PDB entry 5AFY | X-ray diffraction, 1.12 A resolution | chains H and L of the 3 polymer chains in the assembly

# Chain H
Name: Prothrombin
Organism: Homo sapiens
Notes: EC 3.4.21.5
UniProtKB: P00734 (THRB_HUMAN); the construct lacks a stretch of the UniProt sequence and is renumbered around it, so the offset changes along the chain: 16-36 = UniProt 364-384; 37-60 = UniProt 386-409; 61-77 = UniProt 419-435; 78-97 = UniProt 437-456; 7 more segments
Amino-acid sequence (258 residues; row label = number of the first residue in the row; note: 3 numbers in that range are skipped by the numbering (no residue carries them; nothing is unmodelled there); a row labelled like 60A-60I holds insertion residues (60A, then the next letters in order)):
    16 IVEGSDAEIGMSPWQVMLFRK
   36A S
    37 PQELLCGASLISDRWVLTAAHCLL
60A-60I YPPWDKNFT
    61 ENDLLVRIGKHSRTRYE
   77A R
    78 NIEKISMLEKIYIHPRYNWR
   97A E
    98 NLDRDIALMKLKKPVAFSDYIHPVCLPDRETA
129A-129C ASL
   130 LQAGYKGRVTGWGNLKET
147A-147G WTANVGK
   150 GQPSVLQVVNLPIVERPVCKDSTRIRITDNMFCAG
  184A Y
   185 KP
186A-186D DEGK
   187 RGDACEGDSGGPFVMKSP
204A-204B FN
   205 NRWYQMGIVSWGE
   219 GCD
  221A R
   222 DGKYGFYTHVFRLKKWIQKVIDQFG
Disordered / not traced: 147A-147G
Disulfides: Cys42-Cys58, Cys168-Cys182, Cys191-Cys220
Glycans and other covalent adducts: N-acetylglucosamine (NAG) linked to Asn60G
Ion coordination: Na+ site 1: Lys169, Thr172, Phe204A; Na+ site 2: Arg221A, Lys224
Ligand contacts: 3-chloro-benzamide (WCE): Asp189, Ala190, Cys191, Glu192, Ser195, Val213, Ser214, Trp215, Gly216, Gly219, Cys220, Gly226, Phe227, Tyr228
Curated features (UniProtKB/Swiss-Prot):
  - region: Ala183 to Val200 (High affinity receptor-binding region which is also known as the TP508 peptide)
  - active site (Charge relay system): His57, Asp102, Ser195
  - glycosylation: Asn60G (N-linked (GlcNAc...) (complex) asparagine)

# Chain L
Name: Prothrombin
Organism: Homo sapiens
Notes: EC 3.4.21.5
UniProtKB: P00734 (THRB_HUMAN); residues 1-14 here correspond to UniProt positions 336-349 (UniProt number = residue number + 335)
Amino-acid sequence (29 residues; row label = number of the first residue in the row; a row labelled like 14A-14K holds insertion residues (14A, then the next letters in order)):
    1C E
    1B A
    1A D
     1 CGLRPLFEKKSLED
14A-14K KTERELLESYI
    15 D

# How chain H and chain L interact
Inter-chain disulfides: Cys122(H)-Cys1(L)
Pairs across the interface (59):
  Glu23(H) - Phe7(L)
  Glu23(H) - Asp14(L)
  Glu23(H) - Lys14A(L)  hydrogen bond (side chain-backbone)
  Ile24(H) - Leu6(L)
  Ile24(H) - Phe7(L)
  Gly25(H) - Arg4(L)
  Gly25(H) - Phe7(L)
  Met26(H) - Arg4(L)  hydrogen bond (backbone-side chain)
  Met26(H) - Phe7(L)  hydrophobic
  Met26(H) - Asp14(L)
  Pro28(H) - Arg4(L)
  Trp29(H) - Gly2(L)
  Trp29(H) - Arg4(L)
  Ser115(H) - Pro5(L)
  Asp116(H) - Pro5(L)
  Asp116(H) - Leu6(L)
  His119(H) - Asp1A(L)  salt bridge
  His119(H) - Leu3(L)  hydrogen bond (side chain-backbone)
  His119(H) - Pro5(L)
  Pro120(H) - Cys1(L)
  Pro120(H) - Gly2(L)  hydrogen bond (backbone-backbone)
  Val121(H) - Cys1(L)
  Cys122(H) - Cys1(L)  disulfide
  Cys122(H) - Gly2(L)
  Gly133(H) - Ser14I(L)
  Tyr134(H) - Ser14I(L)
  Tyr134(H) - Tyr14J(L)  hydrophobic
  Tyr134(H) - Ile14K(L)  hydrogen bond (side chain-backbone)
  Lys135(H) - Glu14E(L)  salt bridge
  Lys135(H) - Leu14F(L)
  Lys135(H) - Ser14I(L)  hydrogen bond (backbone-side chain)
  Lys135(H) - Tyr14J(L)  hydrogen bond (backbone-side chain)
  Gly136(H) - Leu14F(L)
  Arg137(H) - Arg4(L)
  Arg137(H) - Asp14(L)  salt bridge
  Arg137(H) - Thr14B(L)  hydrogen bond
  Arg137(H) - Glu14C(L)
  Asn159(H) - Thr14B(L)  hydrogen bond
  Asn159(H) - Glu14E(L)  hydrogen bond
  Asn159(H) - Leu14F(L)
  Tyr184A(H) - Glu14E(L)  hydrogen bond
  Met201(H) - Tyr14J(L)
  Lys202(H) - Glu8(L)  salt bridge
  Lys202(H) - Glu14C(L)  salt bridge
  Lys202(H) - Tyr14J(L)
  Pro204(H) - Leu14G(L)  hydrophobic
  Pro204(H) - Tyr14J(L)
  Asn205(H) - Leu3(L)
  Asn205(H) - Glu8(L)
  Arg206(H) - Cys1(L)  hydrogen bond (side chain-backbone)
  Arg206(H) - Asp1A(L)
  Arg206(H) - Ala1B(L)  hydrogen bond (side chain-backbone)
  Arg206(H) - Gly2(L)
  Arg206(H) - Leu3(L)
  Trp207(H) - Gly2(L)  hydrogen bond (backbone-backbone)
  Trp207(H) - Arg4(L)
  Trp207(H) - Glu8(L)  hydrogen bond
  Trp207(H) - Asp14(L)
  Trp207(H) - Leu14F(L)  hydrophobic
Other interface residues (no listed pair), chain H (27 interface residues in all): Tyr117, Leu129C
Other interface residues (no listed pair), chain L (21 interface residues in all): Lys9

# Overview
The interface between chain H and chain L involves 27 residues on one side and 21 on the other; the contacts
include 1 disulfide bond, 15 hydrogen bonds and 5 salt bridges. Polar contacts include His119(H)-Asp1A(L),
Lys135(H)-Glu14E(L) and Arg137(H)-Asp14(L). Ligands of chain H: 3-chloro-benzamide.
Here chain H is Prothrombin and chain L is Prothrombin, both from Homo sapiens. Entry 5AFY (Thrombin in
complex with 3-chloro-benzamide) was determined by X-ray diffraction (same publication as 4UD9, 4UDW, 4UE7,
4UEH, 5AF9, 5AFZ and 5AHG).
